Entry 9ES7 (electron microscopy, 1.94 A resolution); this record covers chains C and H of the 18 polymer chains in the assembly.

== Chain C ==
Protein: Cytochrome f
From: Spinacia oleracea
UniProtKB: P16013 (CYF_SPIOL); residues -34 to 285 here correspond to UniProt positions 1-320 (UniProt number = residue number + 35)
Sequence (320 residues; row label = number of the first residue in the row; numbers below 1 keep their minus sign (Met-34 is residue -34)):
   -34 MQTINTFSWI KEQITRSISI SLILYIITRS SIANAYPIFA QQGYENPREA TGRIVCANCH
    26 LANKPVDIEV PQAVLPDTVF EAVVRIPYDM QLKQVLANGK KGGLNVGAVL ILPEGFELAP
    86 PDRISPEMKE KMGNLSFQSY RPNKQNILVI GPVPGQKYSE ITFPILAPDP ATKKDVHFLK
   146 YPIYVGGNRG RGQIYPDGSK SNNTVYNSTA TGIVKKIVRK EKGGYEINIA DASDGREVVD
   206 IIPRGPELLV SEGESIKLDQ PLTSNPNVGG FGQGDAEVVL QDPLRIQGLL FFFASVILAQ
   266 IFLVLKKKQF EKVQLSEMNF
Disordered / not traced: -34 to 0, 196-201
Curated features (UniProtKB/Swiss-Prot):
  - binding site (heme): Tyr1, Cys21, Cys24, His25
Glycans and other covalent adducts: heme c (HEC) linked to Cys24
Ion coordination: heme c Fe: Tyr1, His25
Residues lining bound ligands: heme c (HEC): Tyr1, Pro2, Phe4, Ala5, Tyr9, Val20, Cys21, His25, Gln59, Leu69, Asn70, Val71, Gly72, Ala73, Val74, Pro117, Asn153, Gly155, Arg156, Gly157, Ile159, Tyr160, Pro161

== Chain H ==
Protein: Cytochrome b6-f complex subunit 8
From: Spinacia oleracea
UniProtKB: P61045 (PETN_SPIOL); residue numbers follow UniProt; this construct covers 1-29
Sequence (29 residues; each row starts with the number of its first residue):
     1 MDIVSLAWAA LMVVFTFSLS LVVWGRSGL
Residues lining bound ligands: beta-carotene (BCR): Phe15, Ser18, Leu19, Val22

== Interface between chain C and chain H ==
Contacting residue pairs - 8 pairs, chain C then chain H:
  Gln37(C) - Trp8(H)  hydrogen bond
  Phe258(C) - Ala10(H)  hydrophobic
  Phe258(C) - Leu11(H)
  Gln265(C) - Ser18(H)
  Gln265(C) - Leu21(H)
  Val269(C) - Trp24(H)  hydrophobic
  Lys272(C) - Gly25(H)  hydrogen bond (side chain-backbone)
  Lys273(C) - Trp24(H)  hydrogen bond (side chain-backbone)
Other interface residues (no listed pair), chain C (13 interface residues in all): Ala38, Leu40, Pro248, Ile251, Leu255, Ile262, Ile266
Other interface residues (no listed pair), chain H (13 interface residues in all): Ile3, Val4, Ala7, Val14, Phe17, Ser27

== In short ==
The chain C/chain H interface involves 13 residues from each chain; the contacts include 3 hydrogen bonds.
Polar pairs include Gln37(C)-Trp8(H), Lys272(C)-Gly25(H) and Lys273(C)-Trp24(H). Ligands of chain H:
beta-carotene. Heme c is covalently linked to Cys24(C). From UniProt: 4 heme-binding residues on chain C.
Chain C is Cytochrome f and chain H is Cytochrome b6-f complex subunit 8, both from Spinacia oleracea; the
structure, Cryo-EM structure of Spinacia oleracea cytochrome b6f complex with water molecules at 1.94 A
resolution, was determined by electron microscopy together with 9ES8 and 9ES9 from the same study.
